PDB entry 2G6X | X-ray diffraction, 2.00 A resolution | chains A and B of the 4 polymer chains in the assembly

== Chain A (and B) ==
Name: green fluorescent protein 2
From: Pontellina plumata
Notes: chain B of this document is another copy of the same molecule, construct and numbering; everything in this record applies to it too
Sequence (217 residues; numbered 1 to 219; 2 numbers in that range are skipped by the numbering (no residue carries them; nothing is unmodelled there); the number before each row is that of its first residue):
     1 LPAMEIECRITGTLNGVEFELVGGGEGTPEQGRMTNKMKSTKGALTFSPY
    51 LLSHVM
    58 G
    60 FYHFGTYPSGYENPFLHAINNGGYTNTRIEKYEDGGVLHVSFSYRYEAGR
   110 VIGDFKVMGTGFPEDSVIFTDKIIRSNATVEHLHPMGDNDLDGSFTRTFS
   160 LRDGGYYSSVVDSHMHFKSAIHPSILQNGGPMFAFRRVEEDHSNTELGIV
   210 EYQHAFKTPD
Disordered / not traced: 1-2, 219 (chain B: 219)
Construct notes: cloning artifact (1); engineered mutation Glu5 (Lys in 33243028), Met117 (Val in 33243028), Asp149 (Val in 33243028), Asp151 (Val in 33243028), Thr155 (Ala in 33243028), Ser168 (Phe in 33243028), Asp200 (Leu in 33243028), Asp219 (Ile in 33243028); chromophore (58, 58, 58)
Modified positions: Gly58 ({(4Z)-2-(aminomethyl)-4-[(4-hydroxyphenyl)methylidene]-5-oxo-4,5-dihydro-1H-imidazol-1-yl}acetic acid; CR2)
Covalent attachments: covalent link Met56-Gly58; covalent link Gly58-Phe60
From the paper describing this entry:
  - self-association interface (contacts with another copy of this molecule): Ile88, Lys90, Val96, His98, Ser100, Met117, Thr119, Ala137, Val139, His141, His143, Met145, Tyr165, His173, Pro190, Phe192, Phe194, Phe215, Pro218
  - catalytic residues: Glu89 (proposed by the authors, not directly observed)
  - mutagenesis - V197L: unchanged stability

== How chain A and chain B interact ==
Residue-residue contacts - 43 pairs, chain A then chain B:
  Arg134(A) with Gly188(B), hydrogen bond (side chain-backbone)
  Asn136(A) with Gly188(B); Gly189(B); Pro190(B)
  Ala137(A) with Pro190(B); Phe192(B)
  Thr138(A) with Phe192(B)
  Val139(A) with Val139(B), hydrophobic; Phe192(B)
  His141(A) with Thr155(B); Thr157(B)
  His143(A) with Tyr165(B)
  Pro144(A) with Tyr165(B)
  Ser153(A) with Thr155(B), hydrogen bond
  Thr155(A) with His141(B); Ser153(B), hydrogen bond
  Thr157(A) with His141(B)
  Ser159(A) with Gly188(B), hydrogen bond (side chain-backbone)
  Tyr165(A) with His143(B); Pro144(B); Gly188(B); Gly189(B), hydrogen bond (side chain-backbone)
  Gly188(A) with Arg134(B), hydrogen bond (backbone-side chain); Asn136(B); Ser159(B), hydrogen bond (backbone-side chain); Tyr165(B)
  Gly189(A) with Asn136(B); Tyr165(B)
  Pro190(A) with Asn136(B); Ala137(B)
  Phe192(A) with Ala137(B); Thr138(B); Val139(B), hydrophobic; Phe194(B), hydrophobic
  Phe194(A) with Lys216(B); Pro218(B)
  Phe215(A) with Phe215(B), hydrophobic; Pro218(B), hydrophobic
  Lys216(A) with Phe194(B)
  Thr217(A) with Phe194(B)
  Pro218(A) with Phe194(B); Phe215(B), hydrophobic; Pro218(B)
Interface residues without a listed pair, chain B (23 interface residues in all): Asn187, Thr217

== Summary ==
22 residues of chain A face 23 of chain B across their interface; the contacts include 7 hydrogen bonds. Among
the polar pairs are Arg134(A)-Gly188(B), Ser153(A)-Thr155(B) and Ser159(A)-Gly188(B). From the paper: the
catalytic residue Glu89(A); V197L of chain A leaves stability unchanged.
Chain A and chain B are both green fluorescent protein 2 (Pontellina plumata); the structure, Crystal
structure of a novel green fluorescent protein from marine copepod Pontellina plumata, was determined by X-ray
diffraction, deposited together with 2G6Y.
